PDB entry 1ONQ | X-ray diffraction, 2.15 A resolution | chains A and B

# Chain A
Molecule: T-cell surface glycoprotein CD1a
Source organism: Homo sapiens
UniProtKB: P06126 (CD1A_HUMAN); residues 1-277 here correspond to UniProt positions 18-294 (UniProt number = residue number + 17)
Chain sequence (283 residues; numbered 1 to 283; the number before each row is that of its first residue):
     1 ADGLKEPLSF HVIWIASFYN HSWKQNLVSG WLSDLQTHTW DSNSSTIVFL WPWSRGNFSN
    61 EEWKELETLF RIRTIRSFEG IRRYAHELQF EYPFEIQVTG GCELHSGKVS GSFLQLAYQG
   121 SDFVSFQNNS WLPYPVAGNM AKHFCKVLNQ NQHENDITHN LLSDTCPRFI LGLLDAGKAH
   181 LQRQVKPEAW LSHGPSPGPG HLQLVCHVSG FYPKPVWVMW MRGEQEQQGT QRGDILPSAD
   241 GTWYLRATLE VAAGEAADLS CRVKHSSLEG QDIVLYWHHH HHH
Not modelled in the structure: 1-6, 281-283
Disulfides: Cys206-Cys261
Glycans and other covalent adducts: glycan linked to Asn20; N-acetylglucosamine (NAG) linked to Asn57, Asn128
Construct notes: expression tag (278-283)
Small-molecule neighbours:
  - alpha-L-fucopyranose (FUC): Leu171, Gly172, Asp175
  - Sulfatide (SLF; sulfate-3-D-galactosyl-beta-1-1-N-stearoyl-D-sphingosine): Phe10, Val12, Trp14, Val28, Ser29, Gly30, His38, Thr39, Trp40, Ile47, Trp63, Leu69, Phe70, Ile72, Arg73, Thr74, Arg76, Ser77, Gly80, Ile81, Tyr84, Val98, Gly100, Leu114, Leu116, Trp131, Phe144, Val147, Leu148, Glu154, Thr158, Leu161, Leu162, Thr165, Cys166, Phe169
Swiss-Prot annotation at these positions:
  - binding site (a D-galactosylceramide): Arg73 to Ser77, Glu154, Thr158
  - glycosylation (N-linked (GlcNAc...) asparagine): Asn20, Asn43, Asn57, Asn128

# Chain B
Molecule: Beta-2-microglobulin
Source organism: Homo sapiens
UniProtKB: P01884 (B2MG_HUMAN); residues 1-99 here correspond to UniProt positions 21-119 (UniProt number = residue number + 20)
Chain sequence (99 residues; row label = number of the first residue in the row):
     1 IQRTPKIQVY SRHPAENGKS NFLNCYVSGF HPSDIEVDLL KNGERIEKVE HSDLSFSKDW
    61 SFYLLYYTEF TPTEKDEYAC RVNHVTLSQP KIVKWDRDM
Disulfides: Cys25-Cys80

# Chain A / chain B interface
Contacting residue pairs (61; chain A residue first):
  Ile13(A) - Ser55(B)
  Ile13(A) - Phe56(B)  hydrophobic
  Ile15(A) - Leu54(B)
  Ile15(A) - Phe56(B)  hydrophobic
  Ile15(A) - Phe62(B)  hydrophobic
  Ser17(A) - Ser33(B)
  Tyr19(A) - Ser33(B)
  Trp31(A) - Ser55(B)
  Gln36(A) - Asp53(B)  hydrogen bond
  Thr39(A) - Asp53(B)
  Glu95(A) - His31(B)
  Glu95(A) - Pro32(B)
  Glu95(A) - Ser33(B)  hydrogen bond
  Glu95(A) - Phe62(B)
  Gln97(A) - His31(B)  hydrogen bond
  Gln97(A) - Phe56(B)
  Gln97(A) - Trp60(B)  hydrogen bond (side chain-backbone)
  Gln97(A) - Phe62(B)
  Val98(A) - Phe56(B)
  Thr99(A) - Trp60(B)
  Gln115(A) - Trp60(B)
  Ala117(A) - Trp60(B)  hydrophobic
  Gln119(A) - Ile1(B)  hydrogen bond (backbone-backbone)
  Gln119(A) - His31(B)
  Gly120(A) - Ile1(B)
  Gly120(A) - His31(B)  hydrogen bond (backbone-side chain)
  Gly120(A) - Asp59(B)
  Gly120(A) - Trp60(B)
  Ser121(A) - Ile1(B)
  Asp122(A) - Trp60(B)  hydrogen bond
  Glu188(A) - Arg12(B)  salt bridge
  Glu188(A) - His13(B)  salt bridge
  Glu188(A) - Pro14(B)
  Trp190(A) - Arg12(B)
  Trp190(A) - His13(B)
  Trp190(A) - Pro14(B)
  Ser192(A) - Arg97(B)
  Ser192(A) - Asp98(B)
  His193(A) - Asp98(B)  hydrogen bond (backbone-side chain)
  His193(A) - Met99(B)  hydrogen bond (backbone-backbone)
  Gly194(A) - Met99(B)
  Pro195(A) - Met99(B)
  Ser209(A) - Arg12(B)  hydrogen bond (side chain-backbone)
  Gly210(A) - Arg12(B)
  Asp234(A) - Lys6(B)
  Asp234(A) - Gln8(B)
  Leu236(A) - Gln8(B)
  Leu236(A) - Tyr10(B)
  Leu236(A) - Tyr26(B)  hydrophobic
  Pro237(A) - Tyr10(B)  hydrogen bond (backbone-side chain)
  Pro237(A) - Tyr26(B)  hydrophobic
  Pro237(A) - Leu65(B)
  Ser238(A) - Arg12(B)
  Ser238(A) - Leu65(B)
  Ala239(A) - Leu65(B)
  Ala239(A) - Tyr67(B)
  Asp240(A) - Arg12(B)  salt bridge
  Thr242(A) - Arg12(B)
  Tyr244(A) - Tyr10(B)  hydrophobic
  Tyr244(A) - Ser11(B)
  Arg246(A) - Met99(B)  hydrogen bond (side chain-backbone)
Other interface residues (no listed pair), chain A (37 interface residues in all): Trp14, Leu27, Leu116
Other interface residues (no listed pair), chain B (26 interface residues in all): Asp34, Lys58

# Summary
Chain A and chain B form an interface of 37 and 26 residues respectively, with 12 hydrogen bonds and 3 salt
bridges. Polar pairs include Glu188(A)-Arg12(B), Glu188(A)-His13(B) and Asp240(A)-Arg12(B). Chain A binds
alpha-L-fucopyranose and Sulfatide. Covalently linked N-acetylglucosamine: at Asn57(A) and Asn128(A).
Here chain A is T-cell surface glycoprotein CD1a and chain B is Beta-2-microglobulin, both from Homo sapiens.
Entry 1ONQ (Crystal Structure of CD1a in Complex with a Sulfatide) was determined by X-ray diffraction.
